6RE1 - chains H and I of the 20 polymer chains in the assembly; structure by electron microscopy, 3.20 A resolution.

[Chain H (and I)]
Name: Mitochondrial ATP synthase subunit c
Source organism: Polytomella sp. Pringsheim 198.80
Notes: chain I of this document is another copy of the same molecule, construct and numbering; everything in this record applies to it too
Reference sequence: D7P7X5 (D7P7X5_9CHLO); residues 1-127 here = UniProt positions 1-127
Sequence (127 residues; numbered 1 to 127; the number before each row is that of its first residue):
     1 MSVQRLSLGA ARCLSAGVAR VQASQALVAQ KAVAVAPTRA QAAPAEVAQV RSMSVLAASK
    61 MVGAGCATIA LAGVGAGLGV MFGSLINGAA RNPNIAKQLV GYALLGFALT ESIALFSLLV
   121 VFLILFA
Not modelled in the structure: 1-53

[How chain H and chain I interact]
Contacting residue pairs - 83 pairs, chain H then chain I:
  Ser-54(H) with Val-55(I); Leu-56(I)
  Ala-57(H) with Leu-56(I)
  Ala-58(H) with Val-55(I); Leu-56(I), hydrophobic; Ser-59(I), hydrogen bond (backbone-side chain)
  Met-61(H) with Leu-56(I), hydrophobic; Ser-59(I); Lys-60(I); Gly-63(I); Ile-124(I); Ala-127(I)
  Val-62(H) with Ser-59(I); Val-62(I), hydrophobic; Gly-63(I); Cys-66(I)
  Ala-64(H) with Ile-124(I), hydrophobic
  Gly-65(H) with Gly-63(I); Cys-66(I); Ala-67(I)
  Cys-66(H) with Cys-66(I), hydrogen bond (backbone-side chain)
  Thr-68(H) with Ala-67(I); Ala-70(I); Val-120(I)
  Ile-69(H) with Cys-66(I); Ile-69(I), hydrophobic; Ala-70(I)
  Leu-71(H) with Ala-70(I); Ile-113(I); Ser-117(I)
  Ala-72(H) with Ala-70(I); Gly-73(I)
  Val-74(H) with Ile-113(I), hydrophobic
  Gly-75(H) with Gly-73(I); Gly-77(I); Ile-113(I)
  Ala-76(H) with Gly-73(I), hydrogen bond (backbone-backbone); Gly-77(I)
  Leu-78(H) with Leu-109(I); Thr-110(I); Ile-113(I), hydrophobic
  Gly-79(H) with Gly-77(I); Met-81(I); Thr-110(I)
  Val-80(H) with Val-80(I), hydrophobic
  Phe-82(H) with Met-81(I); Gly-106(I); Leu-109(I), hydrophobic
  Gly-83(H) with Met-81(I); Ser-84(I), hydrogen bond (backbone-side chain)
  Leu-85(H) with Tyr-102(I), hydrophobic
  Ile-86(H) with Met-81(I), hydrophobic; Ser-84(I); Leu-85(I), hydrophobic; Ala-103(I), hydrophobic
  Asn-87(H) with Ser-84(I); Asn-87(I), hydrogen bond; Gly-88(I)
  Ala-89(H) with Ile-95(I)
  Ala-90(H) with Gly-88(I); Asn-92(I), hydrogen bond (backbone-side chain); Ile-95(I); Leu-99(I), hydrophobic
  Pro-93(H) with Ile-95(I), hydrophobic; Gln-98(I)
  Ala-96(H) with Gln-98(I); Tyr-102(I)
  Lys-97(H) with Tyr-102(I), hydrogen bond
  Val-100(H) with Tyr-102(I)
  Leu-104(H) with Leu-109(I), hydrophobic
  Phe-107(H) with Leu-109(I), hydrophobic
  Glu-111(H) with Ser-112(I), hydrogen bond; Ile-113(I); Phe-116(I)
  Ala-114(H) with Ile-113(I), hydrophobic
  Leu-115(H) with Phe-116(I), hydrophobic
  Leu-118(H) with Phe-116(I), hydrophobic; Val-120(I), hydrophobic
  Val-121(H) with Val-120(I), hydrophobic
  Phe-122(H) with Leu-123(I), hydrophobic
  Leu-125(H) with Leu-123(I), hydrophobic; Ile-124(I), hydrophobic
  Phe-126(H) with Ala-127(I)
Other interface residues (no listed pair), chain H (41 interface residues in all): Ser-59, Arg-91
Other interface residues (no listed pair), chain I (39 interface residues in all): Val-74, Arg-91, Leu-105, Leu-119

[Overview]
Chain H and chain I form an interface of 41 and 39 residues respectively, with 8 hydrogen bonds. Polar
contacts include Ala-58(H)/Ser-59(I), Cys-66(H)/Cys-66(I) and Gly-83(H)/Ser-84(I).
Chain H and chain I are both Mitochondrial ATP synthase subunit c (Polytomella sp. Pringsheim 198.80); the
structure, Cryo-EM structure of Polytomella F-ATP synthase, Rotary substate 2A, focussed refinement of F1 head
and rotor, was determined by electron microscopy together with 6RD4, 6RD5, 6RD6, 6RD7, 6RD8, 6RD9 and 46
further entries from the same study.
